7L0X - chains B and J of the 60 polymer chains in the assembly; structure by electron microscopy, 2.51 A resolution.

Chain B (and J):
Protein: VP2
Source organism: Human bocavirus 2
Notes: chain J of this document is another copy of the same molecule, construct and numbering; everything in this record applies to it too
UniProt: B9UYL6 (B9UYL6_HBOC2); residues 23-538 here = UniProt positions 23-538
Amino-acid sequence (516 residues; row label = number of the first residue in the row):
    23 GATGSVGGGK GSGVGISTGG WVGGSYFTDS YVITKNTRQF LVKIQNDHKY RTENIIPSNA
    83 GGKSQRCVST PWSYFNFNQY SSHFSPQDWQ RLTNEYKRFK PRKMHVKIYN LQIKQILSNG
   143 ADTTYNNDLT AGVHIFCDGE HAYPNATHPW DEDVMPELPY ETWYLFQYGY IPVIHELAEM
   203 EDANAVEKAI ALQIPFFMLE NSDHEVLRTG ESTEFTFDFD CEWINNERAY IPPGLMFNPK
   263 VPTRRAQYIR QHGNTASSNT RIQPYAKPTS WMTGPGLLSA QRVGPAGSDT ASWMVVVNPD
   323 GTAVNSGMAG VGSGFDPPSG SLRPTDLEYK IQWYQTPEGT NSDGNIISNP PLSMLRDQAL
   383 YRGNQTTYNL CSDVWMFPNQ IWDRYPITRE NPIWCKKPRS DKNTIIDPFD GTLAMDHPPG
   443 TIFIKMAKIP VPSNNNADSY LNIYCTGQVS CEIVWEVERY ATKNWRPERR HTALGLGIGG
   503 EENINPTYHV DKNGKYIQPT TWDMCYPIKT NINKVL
Reported in the primary citation:
  - post-translational modification sites: His-70, Cys-89, His-127, Cys-159, Cys-243, Cys-393, Cys-417, His-493

Chain B / chain J interface:
Contacting residue pairs (219):
  Glu-244(B) / Lys-424(J)  salt bridge
  Asn-247(B) / Asp-423(J)  hydrogen bond
  Arg-250(B) / Gln-215(J)  hydrogen bond
  Tyr-252(B) / Pro-166(J)
  Tyr-252(B) / Ile-193(J)
  Tyr-252(B) / Pro-194(J)
  Tyr-252(B) / Pro-217(J)  hydrophobic
  Tyr-252(B) / Phe-219(J)
  Ile-253(B) / Ile-193(J)
  Ile-253(B) / Pro-194(J)
  Pro-254(B) / Ile-196(J)
  Pro-254(B) / Val-319(J)  hydrophobic
  Pro-255(B) / Pro-420(J)  hydrophobic
  Gly-256(B) / Ser-335(J)  hydrogen bond (backbone-side chain)
  Leu-257(B) / Gln-87(J)
  Leu-257(B) / Ile-193(J)
  Leu-257(B) / Val-195(J)
  Leu-257(B) / Ile-196(J)  hydrophobic
  Met-258(B) / Asn-167(J)
  Met-258(B) / His-170(J)
  Met-258(B) / Lys-418(J)
  Phe-259(B) / His-170(J)
  Phe-259(B) / Ile-193(J)
  Asn-260(B) / Gln-189(J)  hydrogen bond (side chain-backbone)
  Asn-260(B) / Tyr-190(J)
  Asn-260(B) / Gly-191(J)
  Pro-261(B) / Ile-77(J)  hydrophobic
  Pro-261(B) / Gln-87(J)
  Pro-261(B) / Cys-89(J)
  Pro-261(B) / Ile-193(J)  hydrophobic
  Lys-262(B) / Ile-77(J)
  Lys-262(B) / Ser-91(J)
  Val-263(B) / Tyr-96(J)
  Val-263(B) / Asp-173(J)
  Pro-264(B) / Asp-173(J)
  Pro-264(B) / Glu-174(J)  hydrogen bond (backbone-backbone)
  Thr-265(B) / Trp-172(J)  hydrogen bond (side chain-backbone)
  Thr-265(B) / Glu-174(J)
  Arg-266(B) / Gln-101(J)
  Arg-266(B) / Trp-172(J)  hydrogen bond (backbone-backbone)
  Arg-266(B) / Asp-173(J)
  Arg-266(B) / Glu-174(J)
  Arg-266(B) / Trp-355(J)
  Arg-266(B) / Tyr-356(J)  hydrogen bond (backbone-backbone)
  Arg-266(B) / Glu-412(J)  hydrogen bond (side chain-backbone)
  Arg-267(B) / Trp-172(J)
  Arg-267(B) / Asp-338(J)
  Arg-267(B) / Pro-339(J)
  Arg-267(B) / Ile-353(J)
  Arg-267(B) / Gln-354(J)
  Arg-267(B) / Trp-355(J)
  Ala-268(B) / Gln-354(J)  hydrogen bond (backbone-backbone)
  Ala-268(B) / Trp-355(J)
  Ala-268(B) / Tyr-356(J)  hydrophobic
  Gln-269(B) / Arg-304(J)
  Gln-269(B) / Ala-308(J)  hydrogen bond (side chain-backbone)
  Gln-269(B) / Thr-312(J)
  Gln-269(B) / Gln-354(J)  hydrogen bond (backbone-side chain)
  Tyr-270(B) / Arg-304(J)  hydrogen bond (backbone-side chain)
  Tyr-270(B) / Leu-349(J)  hydrophobic
  Tyr-270(B) / Glu-350(J)
  Tyr-270(B) / Gln-354(J)
  Ile-271(B) / Arg-304(J)
  Ile-271(B) / Thr-312(J)
  Ile-271(B) / Glu-350(J)
  Arg-272(B) / Asp-348(J)  salt bridge
  Arg-272(B) / Glu-350(J)  hydrogen bond (backbone-side chain)
  Asn-281(B) / Gln-354(J)  hydrogen bond
  Asn-281(B) / Tyr-356(J)
  Asn-281(B) / Asn-363(J)
  Asn-281(B) / Ser-364(J)
  Asn-281(B) / Asn-367(J)
  Thr-282(B) / Ala-308(J)
  Thr-282(B) / Tyr-356(J)
  Arg-283(B) / Glu-174(J)  salt bridge
  Arg-283(B) / Tyr-356(J)
  Arg-283(B) / Thr-358(J)  hydrogen bond (side chain-backbone)
  Arg-283(B) / Pro-359(J)  hydrogen bond (side chain-backbone)
  Arg-283(B) / Gly-361(J)  hydrogen bond (side chain-backbone)
  Gln-285(B) / Gly-309(J)
  Tyr-287(B) / Pro-79(J)
  Tyr-287(B) / Ser-80(J)
  Tyr-287(B) / Lys-85(J)
  Tyr-287(B) / Gln-87(J)
  Tyr-287(B) / Gly-309(J)  hydrogen bond (side chain-backbone)
  Ala-288(B) / Asp-311(J)
  Lys-289(B) / Asp-173(J)  salt bridge
  Lys-289(B) / Ser-335(J)  hydrogen bond (backbone-side chain)
  Pro-290(B) / His-170(J)
  Pro-290(B) / Gly-336(J)
  Pro-290(B) / Asp-338(J)
  Thr-291(B) / Ser-335(J)
  Thr-291(B) / Gly-336(J)  hydrogen bond (backbone-backbone)
  Thr-291(B) / Phe-337(J)
  Thr-291(B) / Asp-338(J)
  Ser-292(B) / Phe-337(J)
  Trp-293(B) / Val-317(J)
  Trp-293(B) / Pro-420(J)
  Trp-293(B) / Ile-428(J)  hydrophobic
  Trp-293(B) / Ala-436(J)  hydrophobic
  Met-294(B) / Leu-299(J)  hydrophobic
  Thr-295(B) / Val-317(J)
  Arg-345(B) / Asn-320(J)
  Pro-372(B) / Pro-321(J)
  Pro-372(B) / Asp-322(J)
  Leu-374(B) / Ala-211(J)  hydrophobic
  Leu-374(B) / Ile-212(J)  hydrophobic
  Leu-374(B) / Pro-321(J)  hydrophobic
  Met-376(B) / Ile-196(J)  hydrophobic
  Met-376(B) / Ile-212(J)  hydrophobic
  Met-376(B) / Val-319(J)
  Met-376(B) / Pro-321(J)  hydrophobic
  Leu-377(B) / Arg-421(J)
  Leu-377(B) / Ser-422(J)
  Asp-379(B) / Val-319(J)
  Asp-379(B) / Asn-320(J)  hydrogen bond (backbone-backbone)
  Asp-379(B) / Pro-321(J)
  Gln-380(B) / Val-318(J)
  Ala-381(B) / Met-316(J)
  Ala-381(B) / Val-317(J)
  Ala-381(B) / Val-318(J)  hydrogen bond (backbone-backbone)
  Leu-382(B) / Met-316(J)
  Tyr-383(B) / Ser-314(J)
  Tyr-383(B) / Trp-315(J)
  Tyr-383(B) / Met-316(J)  hydrogen bond (backbone-backbone)
  Tyr-383(B) / Val-318(J)  hydrophobic
  Tyr-383(B) / Val-326(J)
  Tyr-383(B) / Met-330(J)  hydrophobic
  Arg-384(B) / Ser-301(J)
  Arg-384(B) / Ala-302(J)
  Arg-384(B) / Ser-314(J)
  Arg-384(B) / Trp-315(J)
  Arg-384(B) / Asp-395(J)  salt bridge
  Gly-385(B) / Ala-302(J)
  Gly-385(B) / Gln-303(J)  hydrogen bond (backbone-backbone)
  Gly-385(B) / Val-305(J)
  Gly-385(B) / Ser-314(J)  hydrogen bond (backbone-backbone)
  Gln-387(B) / Gln-303(J)
  Gln-387(B) / Arg-304(J)
  Gln-387(B) / Val-305(J)
  Thr-388(B) / Val-305(J)
  Thr-389(B) / Val-305(J)
  Tyr-390(B) / Val-305(J)
  Tyr-390(B) / Thr-312(J)
  Tyr-390(B) / Ala-313(J)  hydrogen bond (side chain-backbone)
  Tyr-390(B) / Met-316(J)
  Tyr-390(B) / Met-330(J)  hydrophobic
  Tyr-390(B) / Ala-331(J)  hydrophobic
  Cys-393(B) / Trp-315(J)  hydrophobic
  Asp-395(B) / Trp-397(J)
  Val-396(B) / Trp-397(J)  hydrophobic
  Trp-397(B) / Trp-397(J)
  Met-398(B) / Trp-397(J)
  Met-398(B) / Met-398(J)  hydrogen bond (backbone-backbone)
  Met-398(B) / Thr-426(J)
  Phe-399(B) / Pro-297(J)  hydrophobic
  Phe-399(B) / Gly-298(J)
  Phe-399(B) / Leu-299(J)  hydrophobic
  Phe-399(B) / Phe-337(J)  hydrophobic
  Phe-399(B) / Trp-397(J)  hydrophobic
  Phe-399(B) / Met-398(J)
  Phe-399(B) / Thr-426(J)  hydrogen bond (backbone-side chain)
  Phe-399(B) / Phe-431(J)  hydrophobic
  Pro-400(B) / Pro-297(J)
  Pro-400(B) / Thr-426(J)
  Pro-400(B) / Ile-427(J)
  Pro-400(B) / Phe-431(J)  hydrophobic
  Asn-401(B) / Thr-426(J)  hydrogen bond (backbone-side chain)
  Asn-401(B) / Ile-427(J)  hydrogen bond (backbone-backbone)
  Asn-401(B) / Ile-428(J)
  Asn-401(B) / Asp-429(J)  hydrogen bond (side chain-backbone)
  Asn-401(B) / Pro-430(J)
  Asn-401(B) / Phe-431(J)
  Gln-402(B) / Asn-425(J)
  Gln-402(B) / Thr-426(J)  hydrogen bond (backbone-side chain)
  Ile-403(B) / Pro-420(J)  hydrophobic
  Ile-403(B) / Ser-422(J)
  Ile-403(B) / Lys-424(J)
  Ile-403(B) / Asn-425(J)
  Trp-404(B) / Ser-422(J)
  Trp-404(B) / Asp-423(J)
  Trp-404(B) / Lys-424(J)  hydrogen bond (backbone-backbone)
  Trp-404(B) / Asn-425(J)
  Trp-404(B) / Thr-426(J)
  Asp-405(B) / Ser-422(J)
  Asp-405(B) / Asp-423(J)  hydrogen bond (side chain-backbone)
  Arg-406(B) / Asp-423(J)  hydrogen bond (backbone-side chain)
  Arg-406(B) / Lys-424(J)
  Ile-427(B) / Asn-425(J)
  Ile-428(B) / Lys-424(J)  hydrogen bond (backbone-side chain)
  Asp-429(B) / Lys-424(J)
  Lys-485(B) / Ala-164(J)
  Lys-485(B) / Tyr-165(J)
  Lys-485(B) / Phe-219(J)
  Lys-485(B) / Asn-223(J)  hydrogen bond (side chain-backbone)
  Lys-485(B) / Ser-224(J)
  Asn-486(B) / Pro-217(J)
  Asn-486(B) / Phe-218(J)  hydrogen bond (side chain-backbone)
  Asn-486(B) / Phe-219(J)
  Trp-487(B) / Phe-218(J)  hydrogen bond (backbone-backbone)
  Trp-487(B) / Met-220(J)  hydrophobic
  Arg-488(B) / Leu-214(J)  hydrogen bond (side chain-backbone)
  Arg-488(B) / Gln-215(J)
  Arg-488(B) / Ile-216(J)  hydrogen bond (side chain-backbone)
  Arg-488(B) / Phe-218(J)
  Arg-491(B) / Gln-215(J)
  Lys-531(B) / Asp-423(J)  salt bridge
  Thr-532(B) / Gln-215(J)
  Asn-535(B) / Gln-215(J)
  Lys-536(B) / Arg-421(J)  hydrogen bond (side chain-backbone)
  Lys-536(B) / Ser-422(J)
  Val-537(B) / Ala-164(J)
  Val-537(B) / Tyr-165(J)
  Val-537(B) / Pro-166(J)
  Val-537(B) / Phe-219(J)  hydrophobic
  Val-537(B) / Arg-421(J)  hydrogen bond (backbone-side chain)
  Leu-538(B) / Lys-418(J)  hydrogen bond (backbone-side chain)
  Leu-538(B) / Pro-420(J)
  Leu-538(B) / Arg-421(J)  hydrogen bond (backbone-backbone)
Other interface residues (no listed pair), chain B (83 interface residues in all): Glu-249, Asn-386, Pro-489
Other interface residues (no listed pair), chain J (108 interface residues in all): His-163, Phe-188, Tyr-192, Val-208, Gly-306, Ser-310, Pro-340, Gln-357, Glu-360, Val-396, Cys-417, Lys-419

Overview:
The interface between chain B and chain J involves 83 residues on one side and 108 on the other, with 46
hydrogen bonds and 6 salt bridges. Polar pairs include Glu-244(B)/Lys-424(J), Arg-272(B)/Asp-348(J) and
Arg-283(B)/Glu-174(J). The paper reports modification sites His-70(B), Cys-89(B) and His-127(B) among others.
Chain B and chain J are both VP2 (Human bocavirus 2); the structure, Human Bocavirus 2 (pH 2.6), was
determined by electron microscopy together with 7L0U, 7L0V, 7L0W and 7L0Y from the same study.
